PDB entry 3URL | X-ray diffraction, 2.00 A resolution | chains A and B

[Chain A]
Protein: Endothiapepsin
Organism: Endothia parasitica
Notes: EC 3.4.23.22
UniProtKB: P11838 (CARP_CRYPA); aligned to UniProt positions 90-418 over residues 1-329 (the alignment contains insertions or deletions, so no single offset holds)
Chain sequence (329 residues; each row starts with the number of its first residue):
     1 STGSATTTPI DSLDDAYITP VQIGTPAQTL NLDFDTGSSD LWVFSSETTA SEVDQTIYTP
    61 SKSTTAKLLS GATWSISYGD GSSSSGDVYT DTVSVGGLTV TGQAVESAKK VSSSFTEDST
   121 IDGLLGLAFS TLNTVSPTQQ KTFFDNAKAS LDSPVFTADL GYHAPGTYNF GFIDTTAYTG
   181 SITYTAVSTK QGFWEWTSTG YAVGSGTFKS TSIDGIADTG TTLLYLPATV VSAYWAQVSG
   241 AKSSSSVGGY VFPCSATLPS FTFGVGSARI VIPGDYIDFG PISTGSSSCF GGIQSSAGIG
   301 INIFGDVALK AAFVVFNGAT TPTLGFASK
Cystine bridges: C254-C289
Modified positions: D54 ((3-amino-2,5-dioxo-1-pyrrolidinyl)acetic acid; SUI)
Curated features (UniProtKB/Swiss-Prot):
  - active site: D35

[Chain B]
Protein: DB6 peptide
Chain sequence (8 residues; each row starts with the number of its first residue):
   401 HSLFHXTP
Modified positions: PUK (N-[(2S)-2-amino-3-phenylpropyl]-L-phenylalanine) at position 406

[How chain A and chain B interact]
Contacting residue pairs (41):
  I10(A) - F404(B)  hydrophobic
  D11(A) - H401(B)
  D15(A) - H401(B)  salt bridge
  D15(A) - S402(B)
  D15(A) - L403(B)
  D15(A) - F404(B)
  D33(A) - PUK_406(B)
  D35(A) - PUK_406(B)
  G37(A) - PUK_406(B)
  G37(A) - T407(B)  hydrogen bond (backbone-backbone)
  I76(A) - T407(B)
  S77(A) - T407(B)  hydrogen bond (backbone-side chain)
  S77(A) - P408(B)
  Y78(A) - H405(B)
  Y78(A) - PUK_406(B)
  Y78(A) - P408(B)
  G79(A) - H405(B)  hydrogen bond (backbone-backbone)
  G79(A) - PUK_406(B)  hydrogen bond (backbone-backbone)
  D80(A) - H405(B)  hydrogen bond (side chain-backbone)
  D80(A) - PUK_406(B)
  S82(A) - PUK_406(B)
  F115(A) - PUK_406(B)
  D118(A) - H401(B)
  D118(A) - F404(B)
  L124(A) - PUK_406(B)
  F193(A) - T407(B)
  I216(A) - PUK_406(B)
  D218(A) - PUK_406(B)
  G220(A) - F404(B)
  G220(A) - H405(B)
  G220(A) - PUK_406(B)  hydrogen bond (backbone-backbone)
  T221(A) - F404(B)
  T221(A) - H405(B)
  T221(A) - PUK_406(B)
  T222(A) - L403(B)
  T222(A) - F404(B)  hydrogen bond (side chain-backbone)
  Y225(A) - H405(B)  hydrogen bond
  F279(A) - L403(B)  hydrophobic
  I299(A) - H405(B)
  I299(A) - PUK_406(B)
  I303(A) - PUK_406(B)
Other interface residues (no listed pair), chain A (31 interface residues in all): A16, S38, L132, L223, F290, I301

[In short]
Chain A and chain B form an interface of 31 and 8 residues respectively; the contacts include 8 hydrogen bonds
and 1 salt bridge. Among the polar pairs are D15(A)-H401(B), S77(A)-T407(B) and D80(A)-H405(B). From UniProt:
active-site residue D35(A) on chain A.
Here chain A is Endothiapepsin (Endothia parasitica) and chain B is DB6 peptide. Entry 3URL
(Endothiapepsin-DB6 complex) was determined by X-ray diffraction, deposited together with 3URI, 3URJ and 3UTL.
